5FHN - chain A; structure by X-ray diffraction, 1.60 A resolution.

# Chain A
Molecule: Glutamate receptor 2
Organism: Rattus norvegicus
UniProt: P19491 (GRIA2_RAT); the construct has insertions or renumbered stretches relative to UniProt, so the offset changes along the chain: 3-117 = UniProt 413-527; 120-264 = UniProt 653-797
Chain sequence (264 residues; each row starts with the number of its first residue):
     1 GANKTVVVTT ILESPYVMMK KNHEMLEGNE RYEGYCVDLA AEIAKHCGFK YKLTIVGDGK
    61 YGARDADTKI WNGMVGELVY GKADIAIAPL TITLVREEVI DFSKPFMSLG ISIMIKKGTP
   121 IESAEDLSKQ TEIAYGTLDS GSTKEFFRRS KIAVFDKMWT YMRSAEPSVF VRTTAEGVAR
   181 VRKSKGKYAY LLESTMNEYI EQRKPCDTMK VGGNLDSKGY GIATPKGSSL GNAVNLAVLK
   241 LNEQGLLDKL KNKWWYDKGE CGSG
Not modelled in the structure: 1-4, 263-264
Construct notes: expression tag (1-2); linker (118-119)
UniProt features mapped onto this chain:
  - binding site (L-glutamate): Pro-89, Thr-91, Arg-96, Ser-142, Thr-143, Glu-193
  - site: Arg-64 (Interaction with the cone snail toxin Con-ikot-ikot), Ile-121 (Crucial to convey clamshell closure to channel opening), Arg-148 (Interaction with the cone snail toxin Con-ikot-ikot), Lys-240 (Interaction with the cone snail toxin Con-ikot-ikot)
  - glycosylation: Asn-3 (N-linked (GlcNAc...) asparagine)
  - modified residue (Phosphoserine): Ser-150, Ser-184
Disulfides: Cys-206/Cys-261
Residues lining bound ligands: 5XO ((S)-2-Amino-3-(5-(2-(3-methylbenzyl)-2H-tetrazol-5-yl)-3-hydroxyisoxazol-4-yl)propanoic acid): Glu-13, Ser-14, Pro-15, Tyr-16, Tyr-61, Pro-89, Leu-90, Thr-91, Arg-96, Thr-137, Leu-138, Gly-141, Ser-142, Thr-143, Thr-174, Leu-191, Leu-192, Glu-193, Thr-195, Met-196, Tyr-199, Tyr-220, Trp-255

# Overview
Ligands of chain A: compound 5XO. Curated annotation (UniProt) lists 6 L-glutamate-binding residues.
Chain A is Glutamate receptor 2 (Rattus norvegicus); the structure, Crystal structure of the GluA2
ligand-binding domain (S1S2J) in complex with
(S)-2-Amino-3-(5-(2-(3-methylbenzyl)-2H-tetrazol-5-yl)-3-hydroxyisoxazol-4-yl)propanoic acid at 1.6 A ..., was
determined by X-ray diffraction, deposited together with 5FHM and 5FHO.
